Entry 9IM2 (electron microscopy, 3.12 A resolution); this record covers chains F and A of the 7 polymer chains in the assembly.

Chain F (and A):
Name: Primase D5
Organism: Monkeypox virus
Notes: chain A of this document is another copy of the same molecule, construct and numbering; everything in this record applies to it too
Reference sequence: Q5IXS3 (Q5IXS3_MONPV); numbering as in UniProt (aligned over 1-785)
Sequence (785 residues; each row starts with the number of its first residue):
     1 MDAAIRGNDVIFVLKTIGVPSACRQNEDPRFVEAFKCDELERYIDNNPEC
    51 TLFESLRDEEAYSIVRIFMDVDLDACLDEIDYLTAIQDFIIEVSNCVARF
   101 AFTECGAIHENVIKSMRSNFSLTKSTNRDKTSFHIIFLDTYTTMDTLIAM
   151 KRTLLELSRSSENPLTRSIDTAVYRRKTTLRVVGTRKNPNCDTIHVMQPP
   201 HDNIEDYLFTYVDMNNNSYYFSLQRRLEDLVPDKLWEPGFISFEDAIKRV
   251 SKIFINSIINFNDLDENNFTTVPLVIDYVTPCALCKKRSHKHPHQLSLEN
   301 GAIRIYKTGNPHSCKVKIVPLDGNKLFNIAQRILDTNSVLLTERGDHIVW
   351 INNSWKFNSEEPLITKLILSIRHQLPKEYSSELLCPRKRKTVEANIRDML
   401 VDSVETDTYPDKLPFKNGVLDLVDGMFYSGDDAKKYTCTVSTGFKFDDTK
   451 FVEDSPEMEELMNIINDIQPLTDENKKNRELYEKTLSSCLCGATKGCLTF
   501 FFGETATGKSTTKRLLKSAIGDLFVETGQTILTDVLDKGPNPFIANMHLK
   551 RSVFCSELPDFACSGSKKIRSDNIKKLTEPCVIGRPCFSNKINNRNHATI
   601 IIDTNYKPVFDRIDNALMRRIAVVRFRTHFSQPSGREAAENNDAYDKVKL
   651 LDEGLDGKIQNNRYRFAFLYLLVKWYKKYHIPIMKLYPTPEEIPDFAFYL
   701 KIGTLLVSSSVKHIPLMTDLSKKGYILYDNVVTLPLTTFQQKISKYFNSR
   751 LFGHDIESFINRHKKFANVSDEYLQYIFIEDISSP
Not modelled in the structure: 1-320, 630-653 (chain A: 1-320)

Chain F / chain A interface:
Residue-residue contacts (28):
  Asn-352(F) with Asp-402(A), hydrogen bond
  Glu-360(F) with Asn-590(A), hydrogen bond
  Thr-365(F) with Asp-398(A), hydrogen bond
  Lys-366(F) with Arg-397(A); Asp-398(A); Leu-400(A); Val-401(A)
  Leu-369(F) with Met-399(A), hydrophobic
  Leu-384(F) with Asn-324(A); Phe-327(A), hydrophobic; Asn-395(A)
  Cys-385(F) with Asn-324(A)
  Pro-386(F) with Thr-391(A)
  Arg-389(F) with Asn-395(A), hydrogen bond; Asp-398(A), salt bridge
  Pro-540(F) with Lys-538(A)
  Pro-542(F) with Asp-537(A)
  Phe-543(F) with Asp-537(A)
  Asp-560(F) with His-763(A), salt bridge
  Ala-562(F) with Arg-762(A)
  Cys-563(F) with Arg-762(A)
  Ser-564(F) with Asn-761(A)
  Phe-588(F) with Arg-585(A)
  Asn-748(F) with Asn-768(A); Val-769(A)
  Arg-750(F) with Phe-766(A); Val-769(A)
  Leu-751(F) with Phe-766(A)
Also at the interface, not in a pair above, chain F (23 interface residues in all): Pro-362, Pro-559, Ser-566
Also at the interface, not in a pair above, chain A (24 interface residues in all): Lys-576, Arg-612, Lys-764, Ala-767

In short:
23 residues of chain F face 24 of chain A across their interface; the contacts include 4 hydrogen bonds and 2
salt bridges. Among the polar pairs are Arg-389(F)/Asp-398(A), Asp-560(F)/His-763(A) and
Asn-352(F)/Asp-402(A).
Chain F and chain A are both Primase D5 (Monkeypox virus); the structure, The Cryo-EM structure of MPXV E5 in
complex with ssDNA in intermediate state 3, was determined by electron microscopy (same publication as 9ILY,
9ILZ, 9IM0, 9IM1 and 9IM3).
